Entry 8FNK (electron microscopy, 3.70 A resolution); this record covers chains 9 and 11 of the 11 polymer chains in the assembly.

# Chain 9
Molecule: RNA-editing substrate-binding complex protein 9 (RESC9)
Organism: Trypanosoma brucei
UniProt: Q585T1 (Q585T1_TRYB2); numbering as in UniProt (aligned over 1-872)
Chain sequence (872 residues; numbered 1 to 872; the number before each row is that of its first residue):
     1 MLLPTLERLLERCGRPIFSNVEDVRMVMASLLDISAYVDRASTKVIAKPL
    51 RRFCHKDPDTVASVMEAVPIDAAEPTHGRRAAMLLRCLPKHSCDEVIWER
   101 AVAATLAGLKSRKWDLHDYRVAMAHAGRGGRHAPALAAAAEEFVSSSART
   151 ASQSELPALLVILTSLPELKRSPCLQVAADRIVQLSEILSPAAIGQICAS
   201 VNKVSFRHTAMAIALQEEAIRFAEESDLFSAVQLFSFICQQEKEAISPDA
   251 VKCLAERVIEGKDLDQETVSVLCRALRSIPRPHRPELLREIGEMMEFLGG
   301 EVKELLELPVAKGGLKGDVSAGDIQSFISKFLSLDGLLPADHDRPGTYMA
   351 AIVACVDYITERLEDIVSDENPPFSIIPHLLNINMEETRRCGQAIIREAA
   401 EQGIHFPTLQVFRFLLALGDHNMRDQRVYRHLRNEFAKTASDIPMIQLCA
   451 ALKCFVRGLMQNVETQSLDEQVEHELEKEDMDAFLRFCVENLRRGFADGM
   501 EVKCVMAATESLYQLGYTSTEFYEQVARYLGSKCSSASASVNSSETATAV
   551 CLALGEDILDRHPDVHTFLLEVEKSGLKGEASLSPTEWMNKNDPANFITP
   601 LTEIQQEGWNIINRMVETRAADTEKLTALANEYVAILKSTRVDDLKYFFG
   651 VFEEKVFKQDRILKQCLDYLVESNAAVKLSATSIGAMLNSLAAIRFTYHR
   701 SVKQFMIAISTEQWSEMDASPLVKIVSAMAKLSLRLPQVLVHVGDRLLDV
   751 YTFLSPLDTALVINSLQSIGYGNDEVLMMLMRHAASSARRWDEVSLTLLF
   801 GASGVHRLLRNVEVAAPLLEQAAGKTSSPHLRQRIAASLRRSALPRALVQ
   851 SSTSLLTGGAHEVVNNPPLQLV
Unresolved in the structure: 859-872

# Chain 11
Molecule: RNA-editing substrate-binding complex protein 11 (RESC11)
Organism: Trypanosoma brucei
UniProt: Q57WL2 (Q57WL2_TRYB2); residue numbers follow UniProt; this construct covers 1-934
Chain sequence (934 residues; numbered 1 to 934; the number before each row is that of its first residue):
     1 MYRLYRRTVGYQSLHQRLSACHVMCRHVSTDNSDGTTPPKPRRSGIRRVV
    51 PSDEEMAELHDLEQEVASTTSSRSKQSALSGVMVEPMRFSTSGGSGMEGD
   101 GDDLGELEAEGDEEGVGTNSLAEAENVYKRHNDGGALEKQGLAIPPSGKP
   151 TDPLLANRDDEGEGGAVPLSQAEEMTVSRSTLERQACVRSLSLEELVEAV
   201 TLYLRATKNPRLVSADEEHIFFPVLMERLNEFHVSQLLDVVECHWARSTL
   251 VRYGTTFKDMVRDRIALIATAAAKSASKRPAAAGKSGNDNRDGGAVEEEA
   301 DDYDEQGDAVYVHEAEEKTSDLIILRAAEEMSPETVLRCIIVMGMSAGRR
   351 KRDLQFFQAMGMFLVHHINHYKDPHELVRVLTAFARAKIVPPKRFLALLG
   401 RRFAVLNKRKKLGSLPSYRAFVNLYKMGHDQMNTFRFLADCILETIDSNI
   451 KAEKKRLRLAQLQSSSNITAATTNENGATNESGCGGSTSSSNPTVTNITG
   501 AGDLKATHTSEGASDVAFIGDLDPHLLQNLRARERFKRLTELKPSMFTKL
   551 LLVLARFGAPHQQYLRPTTVPLILPTLRAFPPPSFTRLLRAMSLFRTTDL
   601 DLIEPVIDFMADSLGPTNVVPADVLQMVRLVAPPDVPVPRNLVKLISLCE
   651 AVYSSSASFSHSDGKSSDSADAAACAMTTLSPIRPGDMCAVAVVLLKIQM
   701 KDDVPLEALDPLTRLMEFFAERMYLLMKLHIVSLTHVDVFTDLCRQQQHP
   751 DVSGHIERLCAERRRVNDAEGDDEYYSQLDIDVRETLHRILIVNDYNTYG
   801 QYRPTPGVLQVDFKQALTEVSAFDVLEAADLFAQAFSNALKPAVERHLSR
   851 SIIAKLDGGGEEVITEGNSIVLRPPRELLLTREDLGKFVCLLQRTPLRRV
   901 RASPVVWRFVEEKAKKLGMDDVLRVVENKLATAV
Unresolved in the structure: 1-192, 278-320, 465-522, 658-684

# How chain 9 and chain 11 interact
Pairs across the interface - 27 pairs, chain 9 then chain 11:
  Glu-364(9) with Val-405(11)
  Ser-368(9) with Arg-401(11), hydrogen bond (backbone-side chain); Val-405(11)
  Asp-369(9) with Arg-401(11)
  Glu-370(9) with Arg-401(11)
  Glu-401(9) with Lys-408(11)
  Gln-402(9) with Arg-401(11), hydrogen bond (side chain-backbone); Ala-404(11); Val-405(11), hydrogen bond (side chain-backbone)
  His-405(9) with Asn-433(11); Arg-436(11), hydrogen bond
  Ala-437(9) with Gln-563(11), hydrogen bond (backbone-side chain)
  Lys-438(9) with Pro-560(11); Gln-563(11); Tyr-564(11), hydrogen bond
  Leu-468(9) with Leu-459(11); Leu-462(11)
  Asp-469(9) with Lys-455(11), salt bridge
  Val-472(9) with Lys-455(11); Arg-458(11)
  Glu-473(9) with Lys-455(11), salt bridge
  Glu-475(9) with Arg-458(11), salt bridge
  Leu-476(9) with Lys-451(11)
  Asp-480(9) with Lys-451(11), salt bridge
  Arg-486(9) with Arg-566(11); Asp-599(11), salt bridge
  Phe-487(9) with Gln-562(11)
Interface residues without a listed pair, chain 9 (21 interface residues in all): Thr-439, Ser-467, Gln-471
Interface residues without a listed pair, chain 11 (18 interface residues in all): Asp-601

# Overview
21 residues of chain 9 face 18 of chain 11 across their interface, with 6 hydrogen bonds and 5 salt bridges.
Polar contacts include Asp-469(9)/Lys-455(11), Glu-473(9)/Lys-455(11) and Glu-475(9)/Arg-458(11).
Here chain 9 is RNA-editing substrate-binding complex protein 9 (RESC9) and chain 11 is RNA-editing
substrate-binding complex protein 11 (RESC11), both from Trypanosoma brucei. Entry 8FNK (Cryo-EM structure of
RNase-untreated RESC-B in trypanosomal RNA editing) was determined by electron microscopy together with 8FN4,
8FN6, 8FNC, 8FNF and 8FNI from the same study.
